Entry 6BOR (X-ray diffraction, 1.84 A resolution); this record covers chains A and P of the 3 polymer chains in the assembly.

# Chain A
Name: DNA-(apurinic or apyrimidinic site) lyase
Source organism: Homo sapiens
Notes: EC 3.1.-.-, 4.2.99.18
Reference sequence: P27695 (APEX1_HUMAN); numbering as in UniProt (aligned over 1-318)
Chain sequence (318 residues; each row starts with the number of its first residue):
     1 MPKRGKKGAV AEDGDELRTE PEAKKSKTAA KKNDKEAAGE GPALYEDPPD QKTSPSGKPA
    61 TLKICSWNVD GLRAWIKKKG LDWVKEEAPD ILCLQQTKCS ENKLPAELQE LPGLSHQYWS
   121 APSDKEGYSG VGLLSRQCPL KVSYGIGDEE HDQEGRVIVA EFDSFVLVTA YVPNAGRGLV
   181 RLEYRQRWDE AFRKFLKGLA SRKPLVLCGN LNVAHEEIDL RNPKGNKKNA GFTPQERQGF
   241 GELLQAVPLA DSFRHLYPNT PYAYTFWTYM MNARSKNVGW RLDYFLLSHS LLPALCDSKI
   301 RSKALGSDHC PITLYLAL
Unresolved in the structure: 1-42
Differences from the reference sequence: engineered mutation Gln-96 (Glu in P27695), Asn-210 (Asp in P27695)
From the paper describing this entry:
  - mutagenesis - E96Q/D210N: abolished catalytic activity (citing earlier work)

# Chain P
Molecule: 21-nt DNA strand
Sequence (21 nucleotides; each row starts with the number of its first residue):
     1 GCTGATGCGG XCGACGGATC C
Modified / non-standard residues: 3DR (1',2'-dideoxyribofuranose-5'-phosphate) at position 11

# How chain A and chain P interact
Contacting residue pairs (30; chain A residue first):
  Gln-96(A) / DG10(P)  sugar contact
  Lys-98(A) / DG9(P)  base contact
  Tyr-128(A) / DG7(P)  hydrogen bond to the base
  Tyr-128(A) / DC8(P)  hydrogen bond to the base
  Tyr-128(A) / DG9(P)  sugar contact
  Arg-156(A) / DG10(P)  salt bridge to the phosphate
  Tyr-171(A) / DG10(P)  sugar contact
  Tyr-171(A) / 3DR_11(P)  phosphate contact
  Asn-174(A) / DG10(P)  phosphate contact
  Asn-174(A) / 3DR_11(P)  hydrogen bond to the sugar
  Arg-181(A) / DG9(P)  sugar contact
  Arg-181(A) / DG10(P)  salt bridge to the phosphate
  Asn-210(A) / 3DR_11(P)  hydrogen bond to the phosphate
  Asn-212(A) / 3DR_11(P)  hydrogen bond to the phosphate
  Asn-222(A) / DG13(P)  hydrogen bond to the phosphate
  Asn-226(A) / DC12(P)  sugar contact
  Asn-226(A) / DG13(P)  hydrogen bond to the phosphate
  Asn-229(A) / DC12(P)  sugar contact
  Ala-230(A) / 3DR_11(P)  sugar contact
  Phe-266(A) / 3DR_11(P)  sugar contact
  Phe-266(A) / DC12(P)  phosphate contact
  Met-271(A) / DC12(P)  base contact
  Met-271(A) / DG13(P)  sugar contact
  Lys-276(A) / DA14(P)  salt bridge to the phosphate
  Val-278(A) / DG13(P)  phosphate contact
  Trp-280(A) / 3DR_11(P)  sugar contact
  Trp-280(A) / DC12(P)  sugar contact
  Trp-280(A) / DG13(P)  hydrogen bond to the phosphate
  Leu-282(A) / 3DR_11(P)  sugar contact
  His-309(A) / 3DR_11(P)  salt bridge to the phosphate
Interface residues without a listed pair, chain A (24 interface residues in all): Gly-231, Thr-268, Ala-273, Asp-308

# Summary
Chain A and chain P form an interface of 24 and 8 residues respectively; the contacts include 8 hydrogen bonds
and 4 salt bridges. Polar contacts include Tyr-128(A)/DG7(P), Tyr-128(A)/DC8(P) and Asn-174(A)/3DR_11(P). From
the paper: E96Q/D210N of chain A abolish catalytic activity.
Chain A is DNA-(apurinic or apyrimidinic site) lyase (Homo sapiens) and chain P is a 21-nt DNA strand; the
structure, Human APE1 substrate complex with an G/G mismatch adjacent the THF, was determined by X-ray
diffraction together with 6BOQ, 6BOS, 6BOT, 6BOU, 6BOV and 6BOW from the same study.
